PDB entry 1Z71 | X-ray diffraction, 1.80 A resolution | chains A and B

# Chain A
Name: thrombin
Source organism: Homo sapiens
Notes: EC 3.4.21.5; fragment: alpha-thrombin
UniProt: P00734 (THRB_HUMAN); aligned to UniProt positions 335-620 over residues 1-246 (the alignment contains insertions or deletions, so no single offset holds)
Chain sequence (287 residues; row label = number of the first residue in the row; note: 4 numbers in that range are skipped by the numbering (no residue carries them; nothing is unmodelled there); a row labelled like 14A-14M holds insertion residues (14A, then the next letters in order)):
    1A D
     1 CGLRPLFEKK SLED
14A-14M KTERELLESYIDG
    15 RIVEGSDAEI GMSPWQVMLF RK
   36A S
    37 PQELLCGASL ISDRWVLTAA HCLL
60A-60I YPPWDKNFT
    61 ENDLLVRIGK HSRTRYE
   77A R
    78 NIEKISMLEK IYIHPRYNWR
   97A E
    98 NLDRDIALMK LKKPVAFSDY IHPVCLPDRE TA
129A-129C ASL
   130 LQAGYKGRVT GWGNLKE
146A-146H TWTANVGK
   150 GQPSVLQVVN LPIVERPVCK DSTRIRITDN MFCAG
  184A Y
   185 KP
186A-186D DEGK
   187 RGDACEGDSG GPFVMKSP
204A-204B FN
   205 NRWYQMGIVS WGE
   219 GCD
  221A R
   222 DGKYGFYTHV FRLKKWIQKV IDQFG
Disordered / not traced: 14L-14M, 15, 146A-146H
Cystine bridges: Cys-1/Cys-122, Cys-42/Cys-58, Cys-168/Cys-182, Cys-191/Cys-220
Small-molecule neighbours: l17 (L17): His-57, Tyr-60A, Trp-60D, Glu-97A, Asn-98, Leu-99, Ile-174, Asp-189, Ala-190, Cys-191, Glu-192, Gly-193, Ser-195, Val-213, Ser-214, Trp-215, Gly-216, Glu-217, Gly-219, Cys-220, Gly-226, Phe-227, Tyr-228

# Chain B
Name: Hirudin IIIB'
Source organism: Hirudo medicinalis
UniProt: P28511 (ITHK_HIRME); residues 355-365 here correspond to UniProt positions 55-65 (UniProt number = residue number - 300)
Chain sequence (11 residues; each row starts with the number of its first residue):
   355 DFEEIPEEYL A
Modified / non-standard residues: Tyr-363 (o-sulfo-l-tyrosine; TYS)
Curated features (UniProtKB/Swiss-Prot):
  - modified residue: Tyr-363 (Sulfotyrosine)

# Chain A / chain B interface
Contacting residue pairs (25):
  Phe-34(A) with Phe-356(B), hydrophobic
  Lys-36(A) with Leu-364(B)
  Gln-38(A) with Phe-356(B); Ile-359(B)
  Glu-39(A) with Phe-356(B)
  Leu-40(A) with Phe-356(B)
  Leu-65(A) with Ile-359(B), hydrophobic; Tyr-363(B)
  Arg-67(A) with Ile-359(B)
  Arg-73(A) with Asp-355(B), salt bridge; Phe-356(B)
  Thr-74(A) with Asp-355(B); Phe-356(B); Glu-357(B), hydrogen bond (backbone-backbone)
  Arg-75(A) with Asp-355(B), hydrogen bond (side chain-backbone); Glu-357(B)
  Tyr-76(A) with Glu-357(B), hydrogen bond (backbone-side chain); Pro-360(B); Tyr-363(B)
  Glu-80(A) with Tyr-363(B)
  Lys-81(A) with Tyr-363(B)
  Ile-82(A) with Ile-359(B), hydrophobic; Tyr-363(B)
  Met-84(A) with Ala-365(B)
  Gln-151(A) with Asp-355(B)
Also at the interface, not in a pair above, chain B (9 interface residues in all): Glu-358

# Summary
16 residues of chain A face 9 of chain B across their interface; the contacts include 3 hydrogen bonds and 1
salt bridge. Among the polar pairs are Arg-73(A)/Asp-355(B), Arg-75(A)/Asp-355(B) and Tyr-76(A)/Glu-357(B).
Ligands of chain A: compound L17.
Here chain A is thrombin (Homo sapiens) and chain B is Hirudin IIIB' (Hirudo medicinalis). Entry 1Z71
(thrombin and P2 pyridine N-oxide inhibitor complex structure) was determined by X-ray diffraction.
